PDB entry 2GQN | X-ray diffraction, 1.80 A resolution | chains A and B

[Chain A (and B)]
Name: Cystathionine beta-lyase
Organism: Escherichia coli
Notes: EC 4.4.1.8; chain B of this document is another copy of the same molecule, construct and numbering; everything in this record applies to it too
UniProtKB: P06721 (METC_ECOLI); residue numbers follow UniProt; this construct covers 1-395
Amino-acid sequence (415 residues; numbered -19 to 395; the number before each row is that of its first residue; numbers below 1 keep their minus sign (Met-19 is residue -19)):
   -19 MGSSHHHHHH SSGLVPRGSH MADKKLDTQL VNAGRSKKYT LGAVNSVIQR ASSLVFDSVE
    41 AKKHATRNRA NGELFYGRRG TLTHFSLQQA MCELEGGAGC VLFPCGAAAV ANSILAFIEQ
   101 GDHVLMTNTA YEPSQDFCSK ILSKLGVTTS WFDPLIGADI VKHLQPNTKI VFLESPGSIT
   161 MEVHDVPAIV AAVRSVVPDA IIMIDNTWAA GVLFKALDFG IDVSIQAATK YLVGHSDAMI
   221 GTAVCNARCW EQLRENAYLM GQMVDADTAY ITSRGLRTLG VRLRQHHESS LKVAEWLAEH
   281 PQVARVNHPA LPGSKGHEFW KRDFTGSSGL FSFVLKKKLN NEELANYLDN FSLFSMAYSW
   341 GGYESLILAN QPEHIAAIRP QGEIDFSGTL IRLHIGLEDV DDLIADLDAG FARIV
Not modelled in the structure: -19 to 4 (chain B: -19 to 3)
Differences from the reference sequence: cloning artifact (-19 to -16, -9 to 0); expression tag (-15 to -10)
Small-molecule neighbours: BLP ((5-hydroxy-6-methyl-4-((2-(2-(2-nitrobenzamido)acetyl)hydrazinyl)methyl)pyridin-3-yl)methyl dihydrogen phosphate): Phe55, Tyr56, Arg58, Cys85, Gly86, Ala87, Tyr111, Glu112, Pro113, Glu154, Ser158, Asp185, Thr187, Ala207, Thr209, Lys210, Met219, Tyr338, Ser339, Trp340, Leu348, Arg372
Curated features (UniProtKB/Swiss-Prot):
  - modified residue: Lys210 (N6-(pyridoxal phosphate)lysine)

[How chain A and chain B interact]
Residue-residue contacts (31):
  Lys17(A) with Asp37(B), salt bridge
  Thr20(A) with Gln29(B), hydrogen bond (backbone-side chain)
  Leu21(A) with Leu21(B), hydrophobic; Gln29(B), hydrogen bond (backbone-side chain); Leu54(B)
  Gly22(A) with Leu34(B); Val35(B), hydrogen bond (backbone-backbone)
  Ala23(A) with Gln29(B); Ala31(B), hydrophobic; Leu34(B), hydrophobic
  Val24(A) with Ser33(B)
  Val27(A) with Ile28(B)
  Ile28(A) with Val27(B); Ile28(B), hydrogen bond (backbone-backbone); Arg30(B)
  Gln29(A) with Thr20(B), hydrogen bond (side chain-backbone); Leu21(B), hydrogen bond (side chain-backbone); Ala23(B)
  Arg30(A) with Ile28(B); Arg30(B); Asp247(B), salt bridge; Tyr250(B)
  Ala31(A) with Ala23(B), hydrophobic
  Ser33(A) with Val24(B)
  Leu34(A) with Gly22(B); Ala23(B), hydrophobic
  Val35(A) with Gly22(B), hydrogen bond (backbone-backbone)
  Asp37(A) with Lys17(B), salt bridge
  Leu54(A) with Leu21(B)
  Asp247(A) with Arg30(B), salt bridge
  Tyr250(A) with Arg30(B)

[Summary]
The chain A/chain B interface involves 18 residues from each chain; the contacts include 7 hydrogen bonds and
4 salt bridges. Polar pairs include Lys17(A)-Asp37(B), Arg30(A)-Asp247(B) and Thr20(A)-Gln29(B). Bound to
chain A: compound BLP.
Both chains are Cystathionine beta-lyase (Escherichia coli). Entry 2GQN (Cystathionine Beta-Lyase (CBL) from
Escherichia Coli in complex with N-Hydrazinocarbonylmethyl-2-Nitro-Benzamide) was determined by X-ray
diffraction (same publication as 2FQ6).
